2ZBX - chain A; structure by X-ray diffraction, 1.50 A resolution.

[Chain A]
Molecule: Cytochrome P450-SU1
From: Streptomyces griseolus
Notes: EC 1.14.14.1
UniProt: P18326 (CPXE_STRGO); numbering as in UniProt (aligned over 1-406)
Chain sequence (412 residues; numbered 1 to 412; the number before each row is that of its first residue):
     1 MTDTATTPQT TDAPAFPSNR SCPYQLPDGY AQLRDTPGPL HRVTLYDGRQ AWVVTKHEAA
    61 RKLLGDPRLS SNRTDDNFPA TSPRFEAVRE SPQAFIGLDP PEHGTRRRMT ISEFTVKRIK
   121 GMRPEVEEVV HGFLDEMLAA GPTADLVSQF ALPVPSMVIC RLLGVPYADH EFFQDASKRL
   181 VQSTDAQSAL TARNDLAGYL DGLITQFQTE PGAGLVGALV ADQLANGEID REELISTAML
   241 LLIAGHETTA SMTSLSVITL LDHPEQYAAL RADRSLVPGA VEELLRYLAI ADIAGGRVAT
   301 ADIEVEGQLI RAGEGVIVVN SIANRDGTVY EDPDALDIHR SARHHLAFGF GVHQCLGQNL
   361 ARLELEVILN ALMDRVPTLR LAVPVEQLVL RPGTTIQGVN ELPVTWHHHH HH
Not modelled in the structure: 1-7, 87-90, 411-412
Differences from the reference sequence: expression tag (407-412)
Ion coordination: heme Fe: Cys-355 (together with imidazole)
Small-molecule neighbours: heme (HEM): Leu-64, Phe-95, Ile-96, His-103, Arg-107, Phe-114, Ile-159, Leu-240, Leu-241, Ala-244, Gly-245, Thr-248, Thr-249, Met-252, Leu-285, Ile-290, Ala-291, Ala-294, Arg-297, Asn-320, Ala-347, Phe-348, Gly-349, Val-352, His-353, Gln-354, Cys-355, Leu-356, Gly-357, Ala-361
UniProt features mapped onto this chain:
  - binding site (calciol): Thr-81, Arg-193, Ser-236, Ile-293
  - binding site (heme): His-103, Arg-107, Arg-297, His-353, Cys-355
  - mutagenesis: Arg-73 (R73A/F/L/V: Increase of the hydroxylase activity and decrease of affinity for both 25-hydroxyvitamin D3 and 1-alpha-hydroxyvitamin D3. Increase of the hydroxylase activity ...), Arg-84 (R84A/Q/L/F: Increase of the hydroxylase activity and decrease of affinity for both 25-hydroxyvitamin D3 and 1-alpha-hydroxyvitamin D3. Increase of the hydroxylase activity ...), Val-88 (V88A: Decrease of the hydroxylase activity for both 25-hydroxyivitamin D3 and 1-alpha-hydroxyvitamin D3), Leu-180 (L180A: Decrease of the hydroxylase activity for both 25-hydroxyvitamin D3 and 1-alpha-hydroxyvitamin D3), Val-181 (V181A: Decrease of the hydroxylase activity for both 25-hydroxyvitamin D3 and 1-alpha-hydroxyvitamin D3), Arg-193 (R193A/Q/K: Decrease of the hydroxylase activity), Ile-293 (I293A: Slight increase of the hydroxylase activity)

[In short]
Chain A binds heme. Curated annotation (UniProt) lists 4 calciol-binding residues, 5 heme-binding residues and
7 mutagenesis sites.
Chain A is Cytochrome P450-SU1 (Streptomyces griseolus); the structure, Crystal structure of vitamin D
hydroxylase cytochrome P450 105A1 (wild type) with imidazole bound, was determined by X-ray diffraction,
deposited together with 2ZBY and 2ZBZ.
